5SYH - chains A and B; structure by X-ray diffraction, 1.65 A resolution.

== Chain A (and B) ==
Name: Catalase-peroxidase
From: Burkholderia pseudomallei (strain 1710b)
Notes: EC 1.11.1.21; chain B of this document is another copy of the same molecule, construct and numbering; everything in this record applies to it too
UniProt: Q3JNW6 (KATG_BURP1); residues 21-748 here correspond to UniProt positions 1-728 (UniProt number = residue number - 20)
Sequence (728 residues; numbered 21 to 748; the number before each row is that of its first residue):
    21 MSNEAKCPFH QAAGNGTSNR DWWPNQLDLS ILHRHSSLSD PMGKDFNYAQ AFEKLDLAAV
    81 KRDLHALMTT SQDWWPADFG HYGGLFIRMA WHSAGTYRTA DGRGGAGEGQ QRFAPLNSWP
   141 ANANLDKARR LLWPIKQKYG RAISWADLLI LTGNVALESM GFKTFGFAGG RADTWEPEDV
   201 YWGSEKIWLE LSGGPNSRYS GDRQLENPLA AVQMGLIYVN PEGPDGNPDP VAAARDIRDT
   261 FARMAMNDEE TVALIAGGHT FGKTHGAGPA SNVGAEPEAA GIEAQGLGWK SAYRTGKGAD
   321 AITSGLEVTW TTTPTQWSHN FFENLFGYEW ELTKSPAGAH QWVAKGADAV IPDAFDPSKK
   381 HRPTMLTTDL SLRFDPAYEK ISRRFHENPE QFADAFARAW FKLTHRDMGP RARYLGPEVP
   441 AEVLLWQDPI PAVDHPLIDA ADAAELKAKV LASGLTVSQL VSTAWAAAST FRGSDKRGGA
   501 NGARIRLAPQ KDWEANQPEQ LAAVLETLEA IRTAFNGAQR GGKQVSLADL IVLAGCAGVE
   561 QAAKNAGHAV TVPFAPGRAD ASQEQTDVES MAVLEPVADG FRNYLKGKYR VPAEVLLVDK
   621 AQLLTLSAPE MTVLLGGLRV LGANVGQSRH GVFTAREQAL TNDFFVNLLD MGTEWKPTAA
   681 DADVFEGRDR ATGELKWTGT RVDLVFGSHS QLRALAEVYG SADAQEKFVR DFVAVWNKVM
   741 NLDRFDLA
Unresolved in the structure: 21-35
Sequence notes: engineered mutation A141 (Asp121 in Q3JNW6)
Modified / non-standard residues: W111 (1-hydroperoxy-L-tryptophan; TOX)
Glycans and other covalent adducts: covalent link W111-Y238; covalent link Y238-M264
Ion coordination: Na+: G122, G124, S494; heme Fe near H279 (its only coordinating residue here)
Small-molecule neighbours:
  - heme (HEM): D98, G104, L105, I107, R108, W111, V239, P241, I257, F261, L274, I275, G278, H279, F281, G282, K283, T284, H285, T323, S324, L326, W330, L386, T388, F416, W420
  - oxygen molecule (OXY): R108, W111, H112, A141
Curated features (UniProtKB/Swiss-Prot):
  - active site: H112 (Proton acceptor)
  - binding site (heme b): H279
  - site: R108 (Transition state stabilizer)
  - cross-link: W111 to Y238 (Tryptophyl-tyrosyl-methioninium (Trp-Tyr) (with M-244)), Y238 to M264 (Tryptophyl-tyrosyl-methioninium (Tyr-Met) (with W-91))
What the authors report for this chain:
  - post-translational modification sites: W111
  - mutagenesis - D141A: abolished catalytic activity (citing earlier work)
  - catalytic residues: W111 (from molecular simulation)

== How chain A and chain B interact ==
Residue-residue contacts - 158 pairs, chain A then chain B:
  G36(A) - Y201(B)
  G36(A) - G203(B)
  G36(A) - S204(B)
  T37(A) - G203(B)  hydrogen bond (backbone-backbone)
  T37(A) - S204(B)  hydrogen bond (side chain-backbone)
  T37(A) - E205(B)  hydrogen bond (side chain-backbone)
  T37(A) - K206(B)  hydrogen bond
  N39(A) - A134(B)  hydrogen bond (side chain-backbone)
  N39(A) - P135(B)
  N39(A) - P197(B)
  W42(A) - E205(B)
  W42(A) - K206(B)
  W42(A) - I207(B)
  W42(A) - W208(B)  hydrophobic
  W42(A) - M234(B)  hydrophobic
  W43(A) - P135(B)  hydrophobic
  W43(A) - S138(B)
  W43(A) - W208(B)  hydrophobic
  W43(A) - E296(B)  hydrogen bond
  W43(A) - E298(B)
  W43(A) - A299(B)
  Q46(A) - E298(B)  hydrogen bond (side chain-backbone)
  H53(A) - L58(B)
  H53(A) - S59(B)
  R54(A) - L58(B)
  S56(A) - S56(B)
  S56(A) - L58(B)
  L58(A) - H53(B)
  L58(A) - R54(B)
  L58(A) - S56(B)
  L58(A) - S627(B)
  L58(A) - P629(B)
  S59(A) - H53(B)
  S59(A) - P629(B)
  S59(A) - L715(B)
  D60(A) - P629(B)
  P61(A) - P629(B)
  P61(A) - L715(B)  hydrophobic
  P61(A) - V718(B)  hydrophobic
  P61(A) - Y719(B)
  P61(A) - K727(B)  hydrogen bond (backbone-side chain)
  M62(A) - V718(B)  hydrophobic
  W94(A) - M671(B)  hydrophobic
  W94(A) - R690(B)
  R132(A) - S710(B)
  R132(A) - A714(B)
  R132(A) - E717(B)  salt bridge
  F133(A) - S710(B)
  F133(A) - A714(B)  hydrophobic
  A134(A) - N39(B)  hydrogen bond (backbone-side chain)
  P135(A) - N39(B)
  P135(A) - W43(B)  hydrophobic
  N137(A) - S710(B)
  S138(A) - W43(B)
  R150(A) - M671(B)
  R150(A) - R713(B)
  W153(A) - L669(B)  hydrogen bond (side chain-backbone)
  W153(A) - E717(B)
  W153(A) - G720(B)
  W153(A) - S721(B)
  Q157(A) - G720(B)  hydrogen bond (side chain-backbone)
  Q157(A) - S721(B)
  Q157(A) - A722(B)  hydrogen bond (backbone-backbone)
  K158(A) - A722(B)
  G160(A) - S721(B)
  G160(A) - D723(B)
  R161(A) - D723(B)  salt bridge
  R161(A) - A724(B)
  R161(A) - K727(B)
  W165(A) - E717(B)  hydrogen bond
  W195(A) - Q711(B)
  W195(A) - A714(B)
  W195(A) - V718(B)  hydrophobic
  E196(A) - Q711(B)
  P197(A) - N39(B)
  P197(A) - Q711(B)
  Y201(A) - G36(B)
  G203(A) - G36(B)
  G203(A) - T37(B)  hydrogen bond (backbone-backbone)
  S204(A) - G36(B)
  S204(A) - T37(B)  hydrogen bond (backbone-side chain)
  E205(A) - T37(B)  hydrogen bond (backbone-side chain)
  E205(A) - W42(B)
  K206(A) - T37(B)  hydrogen bond
  K206(A) - W42(B)
  I207(A) - W42(B)
  W208(A) - W42(B)
  W208(A) - W43(B)  hydrophobic
  M234(A) - W42(B)  hydrophobic
  E296(A) - W43(B)  hydrogen bond
  E298(A) - W43(B)
  E298(A) - Q46(B)
  E298(A) - S710(B)  hydrogen bond
  A299(A) - W43(B)
  I302(A) - F685(B)  hydrophobic
  I302(A) - R701(B)
  I302(A) - V705(B)
  I302(A) - S708(B)
  E303(A) - W675(B)
  E303(A) - F685(B)
  Q305(A) - L668(B)
  Q305(A) - W675(B)
  Q305(A) - L704(B)  hydrogen bond (side chain-backbone)
  Q305(A) - G707(B)
  Q305(A) - S708(B)
  Q305(A) - R713(B)  hydrogen bond (backbone-side chain)
  G306(A) - G707(B)
  G306(A) - S708(B)
  L307(A) - M671(B)  hydrophobic
  S627(A) - L58(B)
  P629(A) - L58(B)
  P629(A) - S59(B)
  L668(A) - Q305(B)
  L669(A) - W153(B)  hydrogen bond (backbone-side chain)
  M671(A) - W94(B)  hydrophobic
  M671(A) - R150(B)
  M671(A) - L307(B)  hydrophobic
  W675(A) - E303(B)
  W675(A) - Q305(B)
  F685(A) - I302(B)  hydrophobic
  F685(A) - E303(B)
  R690(A) - W94(B)
  R701(A) - I302(B)
  L704(A) - Q305(B)  hydrogen bond (backbone-side chain)
  V705(A) - I302(B)
  G707(A) - Q305(B)
  G707(A) - G306(B)
  S708(A) - I302(B)
  S708(A) - Q305(B)
  S708(A) - G306(B)
  S710(A) - R132(B)
  S710(A) - F133(B)
  S710(A) - N137(B)
  S710(A) - E298(B)  hydrogen bond
  Q711(A) - W195(B)
  Q711(A) - E196(B)
  Q711(A) - P197(B)
  R713(A) - R150(B)
  R713(A) - Q305(B)  hydrogen bond (side chain-backbone)
  A714(A) - R132(B)
  A714(A) - F133(B)  hydrophobic
  A714(A) - W195(B)
  L715(A) - P61(B)  hydrophobic
  E717(A) - R132(B)  salt bridge
  E717(A) - W153(B)
  E717(A) - W165(B)  hydrogen bond
  V718(A) - P61(B)  hydrophobic
  V718(A) - W195(B)  hydrophobic
  G720(A) - W153(B)
  G720(A) - Q157(B)  hydrogen bond (backbone-side chain)
  S721(A) - W153(B)
  S721(A) - Q157(B)
  S721(A) - G160(B)
  A722(A) - Q157(B)  hydrogen bond (backbone-backbone)
  A722(A) - K158(B)
  D723(A) - G160(B)
  D723(A) - R161(B)  salt bridge
  K727(A) - P61(B)  hydrogen bond (side chain-backbone)
Also at the interface, not in a pair above, chain A (85 interface residues in all): D41, S50, L52, H55, G63, K156, Y159, G301, V666, K676, P677, Y719, D731
Also at the interface, not in a pair above, chain B (86 interface residues in all): D41, L52, H55, D60, M62, G63, K156, Y159, G301, E614, V666, K676, P677, D731

== Overview ==
85 residues of chain A face 86 of chain B across their interface, with 29 hydrogen bonds and 4 salt bridges.
Among the polar pairs are R132(A)-E717(B), R161(A)-D723(B) and T37(A)-S204(B). Ligands of chain A: heme and
oxygen molecule. The paper reports the catalytic residue W111(A); D141A of chain A abolishes catalytic
activity.
Both chains are Catalase-peroxidase (Burkholderia pseudomallei (strain 1710b)). Entry 5SYH (Structure of D141A
variant of B. pseudomallei KatG) was determined by X-ray diffraction together with 5SYK from the same study.
